2JPP - chains D and B of the 4 polymer chains in the assembly; structure by solution NMR.

== Chain D ==
Molecule: 20-nt RNA strand
Sequence (20 nucleotides; each row starts with the number of its first residue):
     1 GGGCUUCACG GAUGAAGCCC

== Chain B ==
Name: Translational repressor
From: Pseudomonas fluorescens
Reference sequence: Q5MXB2 (Q5MXB2_PSEFL); residue numbers follow UniProt; this construct covers 1-64
Chain sequence (70 residues; numbered 1 to 70; the number before each row is that of its first residue):
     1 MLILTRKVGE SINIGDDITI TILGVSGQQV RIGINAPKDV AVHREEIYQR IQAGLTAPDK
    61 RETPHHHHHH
Disordered / not traced: 54-70
Sequence notes: expression tag (65-70)
Reported in the primary citation:
  - binding site for the 20-nt RNA strand: Met1, Leu2, Ile3, Leu4, Thr5, Lys7, Leu23, Gln28, Gln29, Arg31, Lys38, Val42, Arg44, Ile47, Arg50, Ile51
  - mutagenesis - L4A (Kd (L4A) = 3 uM): decreased binding to the 20-nt RNA strand (chain D)
  - mutagenesis - R44A: abolished binding to the 20-nt RNA strand (chain D)

== Chain D / chain B interface ==
Contacting residue pairs (16):
  G2(D) - Gln28(B)  phosphate contact
  C7(D) - Lys7(B)  phosphate contact
  A8(D) - Leu4(B)  base contact
  A8(D) - Thr5(B)  base contact
  G10(D) - Leu2(B)  sugar contact
  G10(D) - Leu4(B)  base contact
  G11(D) - Met1(B)  sugar contact
  G11(D) - Leu2(B)  sugar contact
  A12(D) - Met1(B)  phosphate contact
  A12(D) - Leu2(B)  base contact
  A12(D) - Ile3(B)  base contact
  A12(D) - Leu4(B)  base contact
  U13(D) - Met1(B)  phosphate contact
  U13(D) - Ile3(B)  phosphate contact
  G14(D) - Ile3(B)  sugar contact
  G14(D) - Thr5(B)  base contact
Also at the interface, not in a pair above, chain B (8 interface residues in all): Arg6
From the paper, about this interface:
  - hot spots on chain B (mutagenesis) - L4A (Kd 3 uM): decreased binding to the 20-nt RNA strand (chain D)

== Overview ==
Chain D and chain B each contribute 8 residues to their interface. The paper reports a binding site for the
20-nt RNA strand at Met1(B), Leu2(B) and Ile3(B) among others; L4A of chain B reduces binding to the 20-nt RNA
strand (chain D).
Here chain D is a 20-nt RNA strand and chain B is Translational repressor (Pseudomonas fluorescens). Entry
2JPP (Structural basis of RsmA/CsrA RNA recognition: Structure of RsmE bound to the Shine-Dalgarno sequence of
hcnA ...) was determined by solution NMR.
